3RL0 - chains A and B of the 5 polymer chains in the assembly; structure by X-ray diffraction, 3.80 A resolution.

# Chain A
Molecule: Vesicle-associated membrane protein 2
Source organism: Homo sapiens
UniProtKB: P63027 (VAMP2_HUMAN); numbering as in UniProt (aligned over 28-60)
Chain sequence (37 residues; row label = number of the first residue in the row):
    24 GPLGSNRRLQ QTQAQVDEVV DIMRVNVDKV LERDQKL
Not modelled in the structure: 24-25
Sequence notes: expression tag (24-27)
UniProt features mapped onto this chain:
  - site: Gln58, Lys59 (Microbial infection: Cleavage)
  - natural variant: Val43 (deletion: In NEDHAHM), Ile45 (deletion: In NEDHAHM)
  - mutagenesis: Ser28 (S28A: Significant loss of phosphorylation; when associated with A-61, A-75 and A-80), Glu41 (E41A: 70% reduction in cleavage by C.botulinum neurotoxin type F (BoNT/F, botF)), Val50 (V50D: 65% reduction in cleavage by BoNT/F), Val53 to Leu54 (98% reduction in cleavage by BoNT/F), Val53 (V53A: Wild-type cleavage by BoNT/F; V53D: 90% reduction in cleavage by BoNT/F)

# Chain B
Molecule: Syntaxin-1A
Source organism: Rattus norvegicus
UniProtKB: P32851 (STX1A_RAT); residue numbers follow UniProt; this construct covers 191-253
Chain sequence (65 residues; row label = number of the first residue in the row):
   189 GSALSEIETR HSEIIKLENS IRELHDMFMD MAMLVESQGE MIDRIEYNVE HAVDYVERAV
   249 SDTKK
Not modelled in the structure: 189-190, 250-253
Sequence notes: expression tag (189-190)
UniProt features mapped onto this chain:
  - site: Lys253 (Microbial infection: Cleavage)
  - cross-link (Glycyl lysine isopeptide (Lys-Gly)): Lys252 (interchain with G-Cter in SUMO), Lys253 (interchain with G-Cter in SUMO)

# Interface between chain A and chain B
Pairs across the interface (31; chain A residue first):
  Ser28(A) - Arg198(B)
  Asn29(A) - Glu201(B)
  Leu32(A) - Glu201(B)
  Leu32(A) - Ile202(B)  hydrophobic
  Gln33(A) - Glu201(B)  hydrogen bond
  Thr35(A) - Leu205(B)
  Gln36(A) - Lys204(B)
  Gln36(A) - Leu205(B)  hydrogen bond (side chain-backbone)
  Gln36(A) - Ser208(B)  hydrogen bond
  Val39(A) - Ser208(B)
  Asp40(A) - Ser208(B)
  Val42(A) - Leu212(B)  hydrophobic
  Val43(A) - Leu212(B)  hydrophobic
  Val43(A) - Met215(B)
  Met46(A) - Leu212(B)  hydrophobic
  Met46(A) - Met215(B)  hydrophobic
  Met46(A) - Phe216(B)  hydrophobic
  Met46(A) - Met219(B)
  Arg47(A) - Met215(B)
  Asn49(A) - Met219(B)
  Val50(A) - Met219(B)  hydrophobic
  Val53(A) - Met219(B)  hydrophobic
  Val53(A) - Leu222(B)  hydrophobic
  Val53(A) - Val223(B)  hydrophobic
  Val53(A) - Gln226(B)  hydrogen bond (backbone-side chain)
  Arg56(A) - Gln226(B)  hydrogen bond
  Arg56(A) - Ile230(B)
  Asp57(A) - Gln226(B)  hydrogen bond (backbone-side chain)
  Leu60(A) - Gln226(B)
  Leu60(A) - Met229(B)
  Leu60(A) - Ile230(B)  hydrophobic
Other interface residues (no listed pair), chain A (19 interface residues in all): Leu54
Other interface residues (no listed pair), chain B (17 interface residues in all): Ile209, Ile233

# Summary
Chain A and chain B form an interface of 19 and 17 residues respectively, with 6 hydrogen bonds. Polar
contacts include Gln33(A)-Glu201(B), Gln36(A)-Leu205(B) and Gln36(A)-Ser208(B). UniProt lists 5 mutagenesis
sites on chain A.
Here chain A is Vesicle-associated membrane protein 2 (Homo sapiens) and chain B is Syntaxin-1A (Rattus
norvegicus). Entry 3RL0 (Truncated SNARE complex with complexin (P1)) was determined by X-ray diffraction,
deposited together with 3RK2 and 3RK3.
